Entry 8CLG (X-ray diffraction, 2.80 A resolution); this record covers chains B and F of the 6 polymer chains in the assembly.

[Chain B]
Molecule: Tubulin beta-2B chain
From: Bos taurus
Reference sequence: Q6B856 (TBB2B_BOVIN); the author numbering skips numbers that UniProt does not, so the offset changes along the chain: 1-42 = UniProt 1-42; 45-360 = UniProt 43-358; 369-441 = UniProt 359-431
Sequence (431 residues; row label = number of the first residue in the row; note: 10 numbers in that range are skipped by the numbering (no residue carries them; nothing is unmodelled there)):
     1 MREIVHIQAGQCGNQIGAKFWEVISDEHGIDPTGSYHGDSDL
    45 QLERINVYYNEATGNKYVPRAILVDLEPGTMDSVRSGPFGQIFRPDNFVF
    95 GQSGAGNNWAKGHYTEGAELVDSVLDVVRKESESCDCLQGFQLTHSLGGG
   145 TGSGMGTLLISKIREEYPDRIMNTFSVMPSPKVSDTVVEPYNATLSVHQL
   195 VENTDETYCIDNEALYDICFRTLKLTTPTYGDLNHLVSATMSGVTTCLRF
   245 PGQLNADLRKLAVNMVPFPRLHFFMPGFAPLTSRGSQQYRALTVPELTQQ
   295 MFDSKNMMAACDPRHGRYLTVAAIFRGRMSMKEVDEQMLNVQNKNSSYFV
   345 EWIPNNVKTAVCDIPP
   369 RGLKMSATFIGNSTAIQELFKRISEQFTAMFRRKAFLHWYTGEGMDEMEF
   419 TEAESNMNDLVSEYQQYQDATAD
Unresolved in the structure: 439-441
Ion coordination: Mg2+: Gln11 (together with GDP); Ca2+ near Glu113 (its only coordinating residue here)
Ligand contacts:
  - epothilone a (EP): Leu217, Leu219, Asp226, His229, Leu230, Ala233, Phe272, Pro274, Leu275, Thr276, Ser277, Arg278, Gln281, Gln282, Arg284, Leu286, Leu371
  - GDP (guanosine-5'-diphosphate): Gly10, Gln11, Cys12, Gln15, Ile16, Asp69, Asn101, Ser140, Gly142, Gly143, Gly144, Thr145, Gly146, Val171, Pro173, Val177, Asp179, Glu183, Asn206, Leu209, Tyr224, Leu227, Asn228
  - colchicine (LOC; N-[(7S)-1,2,3,10-tetramethoxy-9-oxo-6,7-dihydro-5H-benzo[d]heptalen-7-yl]ethanamide): Cys241, Leu242, Leu248, Ala250, Asp251, Lys254, Leu255, Asn258, Met259, Thr314, Val315, Ala316, Ile318, Asn350, Lys352, Ala354, Ile378
UniProt features mapped onto this chain:
  - motif: Met1 to Ile4 (MREI motif)
  - binding site (GTP): Gln11, Glu71, Ser140, Gly144, Thr145, Gly146, Asn206, Asn228
  - binding site (Mg(2+)): Glu71
  - modified residue: Ser40 (Phosphoserine), Thr57 (Phosphothreonine), Lys60 (N6-acetyllysine), Ser174 (Phosphoserine), Thr287 (Phosphothreonine), Thr292 (Phosphothreonine), Arg320 (Omega-N-methylarginine)
  - cross-link (Glycyl lysine isopeptide (Lys-Gly)): Lys60 (interchain with G-Cter in ubiquitin), Lys326 (interchain with G-Cter in ubiquitin)

[Chain F]
Molecule: Tubulin-Tyrosine Ligase
From: synthetic construct
Sequence (351 residues; numbered 1 to 378; 27 numbers in that range are skipped by the numbering (no residue carries them; nothing is unmodelled there); the number before each row is that of its first residue):
     1 MYTFVVRDENSSVYAEVSRLLLATGQWKRLRKDNPRFNLMLGERNRLPFG
    51 RLGHEPGLVQLVNYYRGADKLCRKASLVKLIKTSPELSESCTWFPESYVI
   101 YPTNL
   125 TDEREVFLAAYNRRREGREGNVWIAKSSAGAKGEGILISSEASELLDFID
   175 EQGQVHVIQKYLEKPLLLEPGHRKFDIRSWVLVDHLYNIYLYREGVLRTS
   225 SEPYNSANFQDKTCHLTNHCIQKEYSKNYGRYEEGNEMFFEEFNQYLMDA
   275 LNTTLENSILLQIKHIIRSCLMCIEPAISTKHLHYQSFQLFGFDFMVDEE
   325 LKVWLIEVNGAPACAQKLYAELCQGIVDVAISSVFPLA
   371 PTSIFIKL
Ligand contacts: AMP-PCP (ACP; phosphomethylphosphonic acid adenylate ester): Lys74, Ile148, Lys150, Lys156, Gly157, Ile160, Gln183, Lys184, Tyr185, Leu186, Lys198, Asp200, Leu240, Thr241, Asn242, Met320, Ile330, Glu331

[Chain B / chain F interface]
Pairs across the interface - 10 pairs, chain B then chain F:
  Leu333(B) - Arg36(F)
  Leu333(B) - Pro56(F)
  Leu333(B) - Gly57(F)
  Asn337(B) - Arg36(F)  hydrogen bond
  Asn337(B) - Leu58(F)
  Ser340(B) - Leu30(F)
  Ser340(B) - Asn34(F)  hydrogen bond
  Ser340(B) - Arg36(F)
  Glu345(B) - Asp33(F)
  Asn349(B) - Glu55(F)  hydrogen bond

[In short]
The interface between chain B and chain F involves 5 residues on one side and 8 on the other; the contacts
include 3 hydrogen bonds. Polar pairs include Asn337(B)-Arg36(F), Ser340(B)-Asn34(F) and Asn349(B)-Glu55(F).
Bound to chain B: epothilone a, colchicine and GDP.
Chain B is Tubulin beta-2B chain (Bos taurus) and chain F is Tubulin-Tyrosine Ligase (synthetic construct);
the structure, Epothilone A and Colchicine bound to tubulin (T2R-TTL) complex, was determined by X-ray
diffraction (same publication as 8CL9, 8CLB, 8CLC, 8CLD, 8CLE, 8CLF and 8CLH).
